Entry 4P46 (X-ray diffraction, 2.85 A resolution); this record covers chains D and B of the 4 polymer chains in the assembly.

[Chain D]
Molecule: 3K Peptide, H-2 class II histocompatibility antigen, A beta chain
Source organism: Synthetic Construct
Reference sequence: P14483 (HB2A_MOUSE); residues 4-192 here correspond to UniProt positions 31-219 (UniProt number = residue number + 27)
Sequence (218 residues; numbered -25 to 192; the number before each row is that of its first residue; numbers below 1 keep their minus sign (Phe-25 is residue -25)):
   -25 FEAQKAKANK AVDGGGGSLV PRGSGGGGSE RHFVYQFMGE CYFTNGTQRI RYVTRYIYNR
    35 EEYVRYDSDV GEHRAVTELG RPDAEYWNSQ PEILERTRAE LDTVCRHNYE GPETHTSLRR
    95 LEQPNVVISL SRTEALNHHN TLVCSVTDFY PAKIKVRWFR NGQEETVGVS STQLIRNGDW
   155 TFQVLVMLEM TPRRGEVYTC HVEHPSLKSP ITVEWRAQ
Not modelled in the structure: -12 to 5
Construct notes: linker (-12 to 3)
UniProt features mapped onto this chain:
  - region: Arg190 to Gln192 (Connecting peptide)
  - glycosylation: Asn19 (N-linked (GlcNAc...) asparagine)
Disulfide bonds: Cys15-Cys79, Cys118-Cys174

[Chain B]
Molecule: J809.B5 TCR beta chain (Vb8.2)
Source organism: Mus musculus
Sequence (238 residues; row label = number of the first residue in the row):
     1 AVTQSPRNKV AVTGGKVTLS CNQTNNHNNM YWYRQDTGHG LRLIHYSYGA GSTEKGDIPD
    61 GYKASRPSQE NFSLILELAT PSQTSVYFCA SGDFWGDTLY FGAGTRLSVL EDLKNVFPPE
   121 VAVFEPSEAE ISHTQKATLV CLATGFYPDH VELSWWVNGK EVHSGVCTDP QPLKEQPALN
   181 DSRYALSSRL RVSATFWQNP RNHFRCQVQF YGLSENDEWT QDRAKPVTQI VSAEAWGR
Disulfide bonds: Cys21-Cys89, Cys141-Cys206

[Chain D / chain B interface]
Pairs across the interface (10; chain D residue first):
  Lys-21(D) - Trp95(B)
  Lys-19(D) - Trp95(B)
  Ala-18(D) - Trp95(B)  hydrogen bond (backbone-side chain)
  Lys-16(D) - Asn26(B)
  Lys-16(D) - Asn28(B)  hydrogen bond
  Lys-16(D) - Phe94(B)
  Glu66(D) - Gly96(B)
  Glu66(D) - Asp97(B)  hydrogen bond (side chain-backbone)
  Arg70(D) - Phe94(B)  hydrogen bond (side chain-backbone)
  Arg70(D) - Trp95(B)

[Overview]
The chain D/chain B interface involves 6 residues from each chain, with 4 hydrogen bonds. Among the polar
pairs are Ala-18(D)-Trp95(B), Lys-16(D)-Asn28(B) and Glu66(D)-Asp97(B).
Here chain D is 3K Peptide, H-2 class II histocompatibility antigen, A beta chain (Synthetic Construct) and
chain B is J809.B5 TCR beta chain (Vb8.2) (Mus musculus). Entry 4P46 (J809.B5 Y31A TCR bound to IAb3K) was
determined by X-ray diffraction together with 4P23 from the same study.
